PDB entry 3QLX | X-ray diffraction, 2.24 A resolution | chain A

Chain A:
Protein: Dihydrofolate reductase
From: Candida glabrata
Reference sequence: Q6FPH0 (Q6FPH0_CANGA); numbering as in UniProt (aligned over 1-217)
Amino-acid sequence (227 residues; numbered 1 to 227; the number before each row is that of its first residue):
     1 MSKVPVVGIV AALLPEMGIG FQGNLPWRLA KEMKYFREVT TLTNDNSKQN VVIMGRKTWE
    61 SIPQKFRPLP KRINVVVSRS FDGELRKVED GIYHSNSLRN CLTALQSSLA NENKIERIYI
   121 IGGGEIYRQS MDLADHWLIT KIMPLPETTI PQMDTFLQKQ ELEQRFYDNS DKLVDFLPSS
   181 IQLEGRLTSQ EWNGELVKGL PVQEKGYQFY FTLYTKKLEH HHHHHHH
Disordered / not traced: 1-2
Sequence notes: expression tag (218-227)
Residues lining bound ligands:
  - NADPH (NDP; NADPH dihydro-nicotinamide-adenine-dinucleotide phosphate): Val10, Ala11, Ile19, Gly20, Phe21, Gly23, Asn24, Leu25, Trp27, Gly55, Arg56, Lys57, Thr58, Val77, Ser78, Arg79, Ser80, Ser95, Asn96, Ser97, Leu98, Ile121, Gly122, Gly123, Gly124, Glu125, Ile126, Tyr127, Gln129, Thr155
  - QLR (6-methyl-5-[(3R)-3-(3,4,5-trimethoxyphenyl)pent-1-yn-1-yl]pyrimidine-2,4-diamine): Ile9, Val10, Ala11, Leu25, Glu32, Met33, Phe36, Thr58, Ser61, Ile62, Pro63, Phe66, Leu69, Ile121, Tyr127, Thr140

In short:
Chain A binds NADPH and compound QLR.
Chain A is Dihydrofolate reductase (Candida glabrata); the structure, Candida glabrata dihydrofolate reductase
complexed with NADPH and 6-methyl-5-[(3R)-3-(3,4,5-trimethoxyphenyl)pent-1-yn-1-yl]pyrimidine-2,4-diamine
(UCP112A), was determined by X-ray diffraction, deposited together with 3QLR, 3QLS, 3QLW, 3QLY and 3QLZ.
